PDB entry 7W5W | electron microscopy, 4.55 A resolution (low resolution: residue-level contacts below are approximate; hydrogen-bond / salt-bridge calls are withheld) | chains C and D of the 9 polymer chains in the assembly

# Chain C
Name: DNA-directed RNA polymerase subunit beta
Source organism: Escherichia coli K-12
Notes: EC 2.7.7.6
UniProtKB: P0A8V2 (RPOB_ECOLI); residues 1-1342 here = UniProt positions 1-1342
Sequence (1342 residues; each row starts with the number of its first residue):
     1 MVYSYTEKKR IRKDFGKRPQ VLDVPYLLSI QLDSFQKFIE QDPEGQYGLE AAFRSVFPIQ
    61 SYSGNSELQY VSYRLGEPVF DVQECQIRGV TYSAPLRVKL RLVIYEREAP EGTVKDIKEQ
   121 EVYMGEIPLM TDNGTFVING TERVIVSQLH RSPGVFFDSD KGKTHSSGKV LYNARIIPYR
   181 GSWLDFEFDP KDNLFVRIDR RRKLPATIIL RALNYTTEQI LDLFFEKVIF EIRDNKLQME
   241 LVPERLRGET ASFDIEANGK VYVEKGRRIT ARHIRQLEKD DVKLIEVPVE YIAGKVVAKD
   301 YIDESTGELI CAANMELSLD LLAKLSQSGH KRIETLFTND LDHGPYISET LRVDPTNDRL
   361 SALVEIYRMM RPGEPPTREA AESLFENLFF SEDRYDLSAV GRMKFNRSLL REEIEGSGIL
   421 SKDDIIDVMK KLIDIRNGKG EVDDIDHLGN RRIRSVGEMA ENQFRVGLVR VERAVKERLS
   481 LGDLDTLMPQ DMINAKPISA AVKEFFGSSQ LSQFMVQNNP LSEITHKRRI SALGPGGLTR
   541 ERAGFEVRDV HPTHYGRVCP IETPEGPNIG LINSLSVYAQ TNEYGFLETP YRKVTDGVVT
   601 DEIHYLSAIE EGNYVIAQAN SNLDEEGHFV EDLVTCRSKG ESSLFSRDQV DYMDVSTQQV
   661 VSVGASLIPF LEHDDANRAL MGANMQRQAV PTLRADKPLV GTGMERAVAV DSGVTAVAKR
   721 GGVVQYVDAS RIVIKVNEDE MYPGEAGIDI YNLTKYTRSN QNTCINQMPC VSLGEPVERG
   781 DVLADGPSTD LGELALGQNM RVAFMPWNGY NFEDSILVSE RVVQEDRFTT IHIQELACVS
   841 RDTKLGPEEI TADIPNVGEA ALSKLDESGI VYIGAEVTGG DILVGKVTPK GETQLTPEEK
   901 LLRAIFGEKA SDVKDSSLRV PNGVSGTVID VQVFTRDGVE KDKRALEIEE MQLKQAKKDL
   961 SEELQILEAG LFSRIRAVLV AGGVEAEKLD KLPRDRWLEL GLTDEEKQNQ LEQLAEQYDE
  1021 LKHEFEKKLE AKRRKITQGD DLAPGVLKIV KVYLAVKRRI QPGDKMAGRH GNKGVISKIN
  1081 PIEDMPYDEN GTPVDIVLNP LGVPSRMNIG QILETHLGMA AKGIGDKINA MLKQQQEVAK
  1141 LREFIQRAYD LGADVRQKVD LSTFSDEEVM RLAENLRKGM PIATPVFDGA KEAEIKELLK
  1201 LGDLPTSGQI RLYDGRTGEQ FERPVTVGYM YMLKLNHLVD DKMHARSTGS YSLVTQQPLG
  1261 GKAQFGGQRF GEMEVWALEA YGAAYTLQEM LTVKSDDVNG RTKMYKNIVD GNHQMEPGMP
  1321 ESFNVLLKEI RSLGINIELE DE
Not modelled in the structure: 1-2, 371-372, 375-376
Sequence notes: engineered mutation Val516 (Asp in P0A8V2)
UniProt features mapped onto this chain:
  - modified residue (N6-acetyllysine): Lys1022, Lys1200
  - mutagenesis: Ile561 (I561S: Resistant to antibiotics salinamide A and B), Ile569 (I569S: Resistant to antibiotics salinamide A and B), Ala665 (A665E: Resistant to antibiotics salinamide A and B), Asp675 (D675A/G: Resistant to antibiotics salinamide A and B), Asn677 (N677H/K: Resistant to antibiotics salinamide A and B), Leu680 (L680M: Resistant to antibiotics salinamide A and B), Glu813 (E813K: Disrupts the enzyme's active center)

# Chain D
Name: DNA-directed RNA polymerase subunit beta'
Source organism: Escherichia coli K-12
Notes: EC 2.7.7.6
UniProtKB: P0A8T7 (RPOC_ECOLI); residues 1-1407 here = UniProt positions 1-1407
Sequence (1407 residues; numbered 1 to 1407; the number before each row is that of its first residue):
     1 MKDLLKFLKA QTKTEEFDAI KIALASPDMI RSWSFGEVKK PETINYRTFK PERDGLFCAR
    61 IFGPVKDYEC LCGKYKRLKH RGVICEKCGV EVTQTKVRRE RMGHIELASP TAHIWFLKSL
   121 PSRIGLLLDM PLRDIERVLY FESYVVIEGG MTNLERQQIL TEEQYLDALE EFGDEFDAKM
   181 GAEAIQALLK SMDLEQECEQ LREELNETNS ETKRKKLTKR IKLLEAFVQS GNKPEWMILT
   241 VLPVLPPDLR PLVPLDGGRF ATSDLNDLYR RVINRNNRLK RLLDLAAPDI IVRNEKRMLQ
   301 EAVDALLDNG RRGRAITGSN KRPLKSLADM IKGKQGRFRQ NLLGKRVDYS GRSVITVGPY
   361 LRLHQCGLPK KMALELFKPF IYGKLELRGL ATTIKAAKKM VEREEAVVWD ILDEVIREHP
   421 VLLNRAPTLH RLGIQAFEPV LIEGKAIQLH PLVCAAYNAD FDGDQMAVHV PLTLEAQLEA
   481 RALMMSTNNI LSPANGEPII VPSQDVVLGL YYMTRDCVNA KGEGMVLTGP KEAERLYRSG
   541 LASLHARVKV RITEYEKDAN GELVAKTSLK DTTVGRAILW MIVPKGLPYS IVNQALGKKA
   601 ISKMLNTCYR ILGLKPTVIF ADQIMYTGFA YAARSGASVG IDDMVIPEKK HEIISEAEAE
   661 VAEIQEQFQS GLVTAGERYN KVIDIWAAAN DRVSKAMMDN LQTETVINRD GQEEKQVSFN
   721 SIYMMADSGA RGSAAQIRQL AGMRGLMAKP DGSIIETPIT ANFREGLNVL QYFISTHGAR
   781 KGLADTALKT ANSGYLTRRL VDVAQDLVVT EDDCGTHEGI MMTPVIEGGD VKEPLRDRVL
   841 GRVTAEDVLK PGTADILVPR NTLLHEQWCD LLEENSVDAV KVRSVVSCDT DFGVCAHCYG
   901 RDLARGHIIN KGEAIGVIAA QSIGEPGTQL TMRTFHIGGA ASRAAAESSI QVKNKGSIKL
   961 SNVKSVVNSS GKLVITSRNT ELKLIDEFGR TKESYKVPYG AVLAKGDGEQ VAGGETVANW
  1021 DPHTMPVITE VSGFVRFTDM IDGQTITRQT DELTGLSSLV VLDSAERTAG GKDLRPALKI
  1081 VDAQGNDVLI PGTDMPAQYF LPGKAIVQLE DGVQISSGDT LARIPQESGG TKDITGGLPR
  1141 VADLFEARRP KEPAILAEIS GIVSFGKETK GKRRLVITPV DGSDPYEEMI PKWRQLNVFE
  1201 GERVERGDVI SDGPEAPHDI LRLRGVHAVT RYIVNEVQDV YRLQGVKIND KHIEVIVRQM
  1261 LRKATIVNAG SSDFLEGEQV EYSRVKIANR ELEANGKVGA TYSRDLLGIT KASLATESFI
  1321 SAASFQETTR VLTEAAVAGK RDELRGLKEN VIVGRLIPAG TGYAYHQDRM RRRAAGEAPA
  1381 APQVTAEDAS ASLAELLNAG LGGSDNE
Not modelled in the structure: 1-14, 120-121, 933-947, 1127-1136, 1377-1407
UniProt features mapped onto this chain:
  - binding site (Zn(2+)): Cys70, Cys72, Cys85, Cys88, Cys814, Cys888, Cys895, Cys898
  - binding site (Mg(2+)): Asp460, Asp462, Asp464
  - modified residue: Lys983 (N6-acetyllysine)
  - mutagenesis: Gln504 (Q504P: Resistant to antibiotics salinamide A and B), Asn690 (N690D: Resistant to antibiotics salinamide A and B), Met697 (M697V: Resistant to antibiotics salinamide A and B), Ala735 (A735T: Resistant to antibiotics salinamide A and B), Arg738 (R738C/H/P/S: Resistant to antibiotics salinamide A and B), Ala748 (A748E: Resistant to antibiotics salinamide A and B), Pro758 (P758S/T: Resistant to antibiotics salinamide A and B), Phe763 (F763C: Resistant to antibiotics salinamide A and B), Ser775 (S775A: Resistant to antibiotics salinamide A and B), Ala779 (A779T/V: Resistant to antibiotics salinamide A and B), Arg780 (R780C: Resistant to antibiotics salinamide A and B), Gly782 (G782A/C: Resistant to antibiotics salinamide A and B), 1 further mutagenesis entry in UniProt
Ion coordination: Zn2+ site 1: Leu71, Cys72, Cys88; Mg2+: Asp460, Asp464; Zn2+ site 2: Cys888, Cys895

# How chain C and chain D interact
Contacting residue pairs (252; chain C residue first):
  Phe545(C) with Asp785(D)
  Asp549(C) with Pro750(D); Asp751(D); His777(D)
  Val550(C) with His777(D); Arg780(D)
  Pro552(C) with Lys749(D)
  Tyr555(C) with Phe773(D)
  Pro560(C) with Phe773(D); Arg780(D)
  Ile561(C) with Tyr772(D)
  Thr563(C) with Arg780(D)
  Ile569(C) with Arg780(D); Leu783(D); Ala784(D)
  Asn573(C) with Arg780(D)
  Gln618(C) with Asn768(D); Leu770(D)
  Asn620(C) with Asn768(D); Val769(D)
  Ser642(C) with Leu770(D)
  Val660(C) with Phe773(D)
  Leu671(C) with Tyr772(D)
  Glu672(C) with Leu767(D)
  His673(C) with Phe763(D); Arg764(D); Gly766(D)
  Asp674(C) with Phe763(D); Tyr772(D)
  Asp675(C) with Arg744(D); Phe763(D)
  Ala676(C) with Ser775(D)
  Asn677(C) with Ala779(D); Leu783(D)
  Leu680(C) with Leu783(D)
  Phe804(C) with Ala637(D); Ser638(D)
  Met805(C) with Ala637(D)
  Pro806(C) with Ala633(D); Ala637(D)
  Asn808(C) with Pro359(D); Phe629(D); Ala630(D)
  Gly809(C) with Pro359(D); Phe629(D)
  Asn811(C) with Asp505(D)
  Phe812(C) with Pro451(D); Cys454(D); Ser503(D); Asp505(D); Phe629(D)
  Glu813(C) with Cys454(D); Phe461(D); Gln504(D)
  Ser815(C) with Val357(D)
  Arg841(C) with Gly257(D)
  Gln1061(C) with Lys445(D)
  Pro1062(C) with Ala446(D)
  Gly1063(C) with Val354(D)
  Lys1065(C) with Asp462(D)
  Lys1073(C) with Asp462(D)
  Val1075(C) with Ile355(D); Phe461(D); Gly463(D)
  Ser1077(C) with Thr356(D); Val357(D)
  Asn1099(C) with Asp505(D)
  Pro1100(C) with Ala637(D)
  Leu1101(C) with Gln504(D); Asp505(D); Leu508(D); Met725(D); Arg731(D)
  Val1103(C) with Val639(D)
  Pro1104(C) with Met725(D); Leu740(D)
  Ser1105(C) with Arg731(D); Gly732(D); Gln736(D)
  Met1107(C) with Gln739(D); Leu740(D); Phe763(D)
  Ile1109(C) with Leu740(D)
  Ile1112(C) with Val639(D); Ile641(D)
  His1116(C) with Ile641(D)
  Lys1196(C) with Asp642(D)
  Gln1209(C) with Asp643(D)
  Thr1217(C) with Arg634(D)
  Glu1219(C) with Arg538(D); Arg634(D)
  Phe1221(C) with Ala633(D); Gly636(D)
  Glu1222(C) with Tyr512(D); Arg634(D); Ser635(D)
  Arg1223(C) with Ser635(D); Gly636(D); Phe719(D); Asn720(D); Ser721(D); Met724(D)
  Pro1224(C) with Ser638(D)
  Val1225(C) with Ser638(D)
  Thr1226(C) with Val639(D); Gly640(D)
  Val1239(C) with Lys445(D)
  Asp1240(C) with Lys445(D)
  Lys1242(C) with Arg352(D); Val354(D); Gln465(D)
  Met1243(C) with Arg352(D); Met372(D); Lys445(D)
  His1244(C) with Gly351(D); Arg352(D)
  Ala1245(C) with Ser350(D); Gly351(D)
  Arg1246(C) with Asp348(D); Tyr349(D); Ser350(D)
  Ser1247(C) with Asp348(D); Tyr349(D); Glu375(D); Pro379(D)
  Tyr1251(C) with Asp348(D)
  Leu1253(C) with Arg99(D); Pro251(D); Val253(D)
  Val1254(C) with Leu249(D); Pro251(D)
  Gln1256(C) with Arg99(D)
  Gln1257(C) with Asn341(D); Lys345(D)
  Pro1258(C) with Arg346(D); Asp348(D)
  Leu1259(C) with Arg346(D)
  Gly1260(C) with Arg346(D)
  Gly1267(C) with Arg346(D)
  Gln1268(C) with Arg346(D); Val347(D); Ser350(D); Gly351(D); Arg352(D)
  Arg1269(C) with Arg339(D); Gln340(D); Lys345(D); Arg346(D)
  Phe1270(C) with Gly344(D); Lys345(D)
  Met1273(C) with Thr428(D)
  Glu1274(C) with Asn424(D); Thr428(D)
  Val1275(C) with Leu343(D)
  Trp1276(C) with Arg798(D); Val801(D); Val917(D); Gln921(D); Lys1348(D)
  Ala1277(C) with Thr428(D); Gln921(D)
  Leu1278(C) with Ile434(D)
  Glu1279(C) with Ala914(D); Leu1347(D); Ile1357(D)
  Ala1280(C) with Arg431(D); Glu913(D); Ile918(D)
  Tyr1281(C) with Arg431(D); Leu432(D); Ile434(D); Leu483(D); Met484(D); Asn489(D)
  Gly1282(C) with Gly1360(D); Thr1361(D)
  Ala1284(C) with Thr1361(D); Gly1362(D)
  Tyr1285(C) with Glu475(D); Leu1356(D)
  Thr1286(C) with Ala476(D); Glu479(D)
  Gln1288(C) with Gly1354(D); Arg1355(D); Leu1356(D)
  Glu1289(C) with Thr473(D)
  Met1290(C) with Val347(D)
  Leu1291(C) with Leu342(D); Leu343(D); Lys345(D)
  Lys1294(C) with Asp348(D); Val470(D); Pro471(D); Leu472(D)
  Ser1295(C) with Lys345(D); Arg346(D)
  Asp1296(C) with Lys345(D)
  Met1304(C) with Leu472(D)
  Tyr1305(C) with Pro379(D)
  Ile1308(C) with Pro379(D); Leu472(D)
  Val1309(C) with Gly383(D)
  His1313(C) with Phe380(D); Leu472(D); Thr473(D); Leu474(D)
  Met1315(C) with Thr473(D)
  Gly1318(C) with Glu15(D)
  Pro1320(C) with Val1353(D)
  Glu1321(C) with Arg99(D)
  Ser1322(C) with Asn341(D); Leu342(D)
  Phe1323(C) with Ile1352(D)
  Val1325(C) with Leu249(D)
  Leu1326(C) with Ile331(D); Phe338(D)
  Lys1328(C) with Glu100(D); Leu245(D)
  Glu1329(C) with Leu245(D); Leu327(D); Ile331(D)
  Arg1331(C) with Trp33(D); Met102(D); Pro243(D)
  Ser1332(C) with Pro243(D); Leu245(D); Leu327(D)
  Leu1333(C) with His113(D); Trp115(D); Leu307(D); Leu327(D)
  Gly1334(C) with Ala25(D)
  Ile1335(C) with Ile22(D); Ala23(D)
  Asn1336(C) with Lys21(D); Ile22(D); Ala23(D); Met29(D); Trp33(D)
  Ile1337(C) with Lys21(D)
  Glu1338(C) with Lys21(D)
  Leu1339(C) with Phe17(D); Ala19(D)
  Glu1340(C) with Phe17(D); Asp18(D); Ala19(D); Lys21(D); Arg1341(D)
  Asp1341(C) with Asp18(D)
  Glu1342(C) with Glu16(D); Asp18(D); Gly1376(D)
Other interface residues (no listed pair), chain C (149 interface residues in all): His551, His554, Cys559, Glu565, Gly570, Thr635, Arg637, Thr657, Trp807, Tyr810, Asp814, Ile1076, Leu1113, Phe1187, Glu1192, Arg1216, Thr1255, Glu1272, Ala1283, Leu1287, Gln1314, Met1319, Ile1330
Other interface residues (no listed pair), chain D (170 interface residues in all): Ile20, Leu24, Val244, Pro246, Asp256, Gly258, Tyr269, Met330, Arg337, Ser353, Lys371, Leu376, Lys378, Tyr382, Ala426, Ala459, Asp460, His469, Ser543, Ala632, Glu765, Thr776, Gly778, Thr797, Ala1336, Val1351, Ala1359

# Summary
Chain C and chain D form an interface of 149 and 170 residues respectively. UniProt lists 7 mutagenesis sites
on chain C; 8 Zn2+-binding residues, 3 Mg2+-binding residues and 13 mutagenesis sites on chain D.
Here chain C is DNA-directed RNA polymerase subunit beta and chain D is DNA-directed RNA polymerase subunit
beta', both from Escherichia coli K-12. Entry 7W5W (Cryo-EM structure of SoxS-dependent transcription
activation complex with micF promoter DNA) was determined by electron microscopy together with 7W5X and 7W5Y
from the same study.
